PDB entry 1Y6N | X-ray diffraction, 2.70 A resolution | chains L and R

Chain L:
Protein: Viral interleukin-10 homolog
From: Human herpesvirus 4
UniProtKB: P03180 (IL10H_EBV); aligned to UniProt positions 27-169 over residues 17-159 (the alignment contains insertions or deletions, so no single offset holds)
Amino-acid sequence (145 residues; row label = number of the first residue in the row; note: 4 numbers in that range are skipped by the numbering (no residue carries them; nothing is unmodelled there)):
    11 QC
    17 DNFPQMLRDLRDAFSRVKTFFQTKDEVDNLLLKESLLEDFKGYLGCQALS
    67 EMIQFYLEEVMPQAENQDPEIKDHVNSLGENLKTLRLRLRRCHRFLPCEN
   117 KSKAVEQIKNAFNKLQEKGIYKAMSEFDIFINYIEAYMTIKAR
Disordered / not traced: 11, 158-159
Construct notes: modified residue (22, 68, 77, 140, 154); engineered mutation I87 (Ala98 in P03180)
Modified positions: Mse22, Mse68, Mse77, Mse140, Mse154 (selenomethionine; parent Met)
Cystine bridges: C12-C108, C62-C114

Chain R:
Protein: Interleukin-10 receptor alpha chain
From: Homo sapiens
Notes: fragment: Extracellular domain, residues 22-235
UniProtKB: Q13651 (I10R1_HUMAN); residues 1-214 here correspond to UniProt positions 22-235 (UniProt number = residue number + 21)
Amino-acid sequence (214 residues; each row starts with the number of its first residue):
     1 HGTELPSPPSVWFEAEFFHHILHWTPIPQQSESTCYEVALLRYGIESWNS
    51 ISQCSQTLSYDLTAVTLDLYHSNGYRARVRAVDGSRHSQWTVTNTRFSVD
   101 EVTLTVGSVNLEIHNGFILGKIQLPRPKMAPAQDTYESIFSHFREYEIAI
   151 RKVPGQFTFTHKKVKHEQFSLLTSGEVGEFCVQVKPSVASRSNKGMWSKE
   201 ECISLTRQYFTVTN
Disordered / not traced: 1, 204-214
Construct notes: engineered mutation Q29 (Asn50 in Q13651), Q53 (Asn74 in Q13651), Q89 (Asn110 in Q13651), Q133 (Asn154 in Q13651), Q156 (Asn177 in Q13651), Q168 (Asn189 in Q13651)
Cystine bridges: C35-C54, C181-C202

Chain L / chain R interface:
Residue-residue contacts (30):
  F19(L) - F143(R)  hydrophobic
  P20(L) - F143(R)  hydrophobic
  P20(L) - A189(R)
  P20(L) - S190(R)
  L23(L) - S190(R)
  R24(L) - S187(R)
  R24(L) - V188(R)
  R24(L) - A189(R)  hydrogen bond (side chain-backbone)
  R24(L) - S190(R)  hydrogen bond (backbone-backbone)
  R24(L) - R191(R)  hydrogen bond (side chain-backbone)
  R27(L) - S190(R)  hydrogen bond (side chain-backbone)
  R27(L) - R191(R)
  R27(L) - S192(R)
  D28(L) - S192(R)  hydrogen bond
  K34(L) - E101(R)  salt bridge
  T35(L) - T95(R)
  Q38(L) - R76(R)  hydrogen bond (backbone-side chain)
  Q38(L) - N94(R)
  Q38(L) - T95(R)
  Q38(L) - R96(R)  hydrogen bond (side chain-backbone)
  T39(L) - N94(R)
  D41(L) - Y43(R)
  D44(L) - Y43(R)
  D44(L) - G44(R)  hydrogen bond (backbone-backbone)
  D44(L) - I45(R)
  N45(L) - Y43(R)  hydrogen bond (backbone-side chain)
  N45(L) - E46(R)
  L46(L) - Y43(R)  hydrophobic
  L46(L) - G44(R)
  L46(L) - N73(R)
Other interface residues (no listed pair), chain L (15 interface residues in all): Q21
Other interface residues (no listed pair), chain R (20 interface residues in all): L41, S98, D100

Overview:
Chain L and chain R form an interface of 15 and 20 residues respectively; the contacts include 9 hydrogen
bonds and 1 salt bridge. Among the polar pairs are K34(L)-E101(R), R24(L)-A189(R) and R24(L)-R191(R).
Chain L is Viral interleukin-10 homolog (Human herpesvirus 4) and chain R is Interleukin-10 receptor alpha
chain (Homo sapiens); the structure, Crystal structure of Epstein-Barr virus IL-10 mutant (A87I) complexed
with the soluble IL-10R1 chain, was determined by X-ray diffraction, deposited together with 1Y6K and 1Y6M.
